6Q14 - chains Q and X of the 74 polymer chains in the assembly; structure by electron microscopy, 3.80 A resolution.

== Chain Q ==
Protein: Protein InvG
Source organism: Salmonella typhimurium (strain LT2 / SGSC1412 / ATCC 700720)
Reference sequence: P35672 (INVG_SALTY); residues 1-562 here = UniProt positions 1-562
Chain sequence (562 residues; each row starts with the number of its first residue):
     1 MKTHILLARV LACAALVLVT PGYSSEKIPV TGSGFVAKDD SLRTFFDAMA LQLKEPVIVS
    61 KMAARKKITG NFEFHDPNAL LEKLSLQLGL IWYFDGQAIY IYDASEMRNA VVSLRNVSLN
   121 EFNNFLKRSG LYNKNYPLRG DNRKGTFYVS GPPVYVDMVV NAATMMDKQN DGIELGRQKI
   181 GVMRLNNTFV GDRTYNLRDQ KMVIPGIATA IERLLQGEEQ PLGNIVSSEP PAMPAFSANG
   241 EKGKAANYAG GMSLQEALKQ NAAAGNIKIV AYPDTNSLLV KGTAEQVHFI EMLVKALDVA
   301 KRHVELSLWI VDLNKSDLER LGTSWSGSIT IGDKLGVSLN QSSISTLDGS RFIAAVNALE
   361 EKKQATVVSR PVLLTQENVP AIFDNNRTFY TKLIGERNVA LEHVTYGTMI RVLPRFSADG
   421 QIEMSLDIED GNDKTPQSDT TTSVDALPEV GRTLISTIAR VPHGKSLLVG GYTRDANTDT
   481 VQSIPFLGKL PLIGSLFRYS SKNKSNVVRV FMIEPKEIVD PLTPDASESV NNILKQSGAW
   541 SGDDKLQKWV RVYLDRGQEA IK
Disordered / not traced: 1-26, 171-562

== Chain X ==
Protein: Protein PrgH
Source organism: Salmonella typhimurium (strain LT2 / SGSC1412 / ATCC 700720)
Reference sequence: P41783 (PRGH_SALTY); residues 1-392 here = UniProt positions 1-392
Chain sequence (392 residues; each row starts with the number of its first residue):
     1 METSKEKTIT SPGPYIVRLL NSSLNGCEFP LLTGRTLFVV GQSDALTASG QLPDIPADSF
    61 FIPLDHGGVN FEIQVDTDAT EIILHELKEG NSESRSVQLN TPIQVGELLI LIRPESEPWV
   121 PEQPEKLETS AKKNEPRFKN GIVAALAGFF ILGIGTVGTL WILNSPQRQA AELDSLLGQE
   181 KERFQVLPGR DKMLYVAAQN ERDTLWARQV LARGDYDKNA RVINENEENK RISIWLDTYY
   241 PQLAYYRIHF DEPRKPVFWL SRQRNTMSKK ELEVLSQKLR ALMPYADSVN ITLMDDVTAA
   301 GQAEAGLKQQ ALPYSRRNHK GGVTFVIQGA LDDVEILRAR QFVDSYYRTW GGRYVQFAIE
   361 LKDDWLKGRS FQYGAEGYIK MSPGHWYFPS PL
Disordered / not traced: 1-170, 392

== Chain Q / chain X interface ==
Contacting residue pairs (26; chain Q residue first):
  Lys-27(Q) with Trp-365(X); Leu-366(X); Tyr-387(X), hydrogen bond
  Ile-28(Q) with Leu-366(X), hydrophobic; Phe-371(X), hydrophobic; Ile-379(X), hydrophobic
  Val-30(Q) with Phe-371(X), hydrophobic; Tyr-373(X), hydrophobic
  Gly-32(Q) with Tyr-373(X); Gly-374(X)
  Ser-33(Q) with Tyr-373(X)
  Gly-34(Q) with Gln-372(X); Tyr-373(X), hydrogen bond (backbone-backbone)
  Phe-35(Q) with Phe-371(X); Gln-372(X)
  Val-36(Q) with Ser-370(X); Phe-371(X), hydrogen bond (backbone-backbone); Tyr-373(X), hydrophobic
  Lys-38(Q) with Lys-367(X); Arg-369(X), hydrogen bond (side chain-backbone); Ser-370(X); Phe-371(X)
  Asp-40(Q) with Ser-370(X), hydrogen bond
  Thr-44(Q) with Lys-380(X)
  Ala-48(Q) with Tyr-378(X)
  Asn-71(Q) with Tyr-373(X), hydrogen bond
Also at the interface, not in a pair above, chain Q (15 interface residues in all): Pro-29, Ala-37
Also at the interface, not in a pair above, chain X (16 interface residues in all): Gly-368, Pro-383, Pro-389

== Overview ==
15 residues of chain Q face 16 of chain X across their interface; the contacts include 6 hydrogen bonds. Polar
pairs include Lys-27(Q)/Tyr-387(X), Lys-38(Q)/Arg-369(X) and Asp-40(Q)/Ser-370(X).
Chain Q is Protein InvG and chain X is Protein PrgH, both from Salmonella typhimurium (strain LT2 / SGSC1412 /
ATCC 700720); the structure, Structure of the Salmonella SPI-1 injectisome NC-base, was determined by electron
microscopy together with 6PEE, 6PEM, 6PEP, 6Q15 and 6Q16 from the same study.
